Entry 7PBL (electron microscopy, 3.20 A resolution); this record covers chains C and D of the 9 polymer chains in the assembly.

# Chain C (and D)
Molecule: Holliday junction ATP-dependent DNA helicase RuvB
Organism: Streptococcus thermophilus
Notes: EC 3.6.4.12; chain D of this document is another copy of the same molecule, construct and numbering; everything in this record applies to it too
Reference sequence: A0A2U2MES7 (A0A2U2MES7_STRTR); residue numbers follow UniProt; this construct covers 19-333
Chain sequence (315 residues; row label = number of the first residue in the row):
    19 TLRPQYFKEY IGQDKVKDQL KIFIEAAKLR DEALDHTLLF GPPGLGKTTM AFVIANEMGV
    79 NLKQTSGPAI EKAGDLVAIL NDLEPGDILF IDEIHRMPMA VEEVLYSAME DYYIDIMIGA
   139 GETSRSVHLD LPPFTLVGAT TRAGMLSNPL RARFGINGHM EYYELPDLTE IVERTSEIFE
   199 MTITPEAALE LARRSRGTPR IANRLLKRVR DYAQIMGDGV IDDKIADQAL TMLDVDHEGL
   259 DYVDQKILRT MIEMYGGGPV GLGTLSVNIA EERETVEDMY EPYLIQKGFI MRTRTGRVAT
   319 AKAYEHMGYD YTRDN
Unresolved in the structure: 137-140, 332-333 (chain D: 332-333)
Bound ions: Mg2+: Thr66 (together with ATP-gamma-S)
Small-molecule neighbours: ATP-gamma-S (AGS; phosphothiophosphoric acid-adenylate ester): Leu20, Arg21, Pro22, Tyr28, Ile29, Pro61, Gly62, Leu63, Gly64, Lys65, Thr66, Thr67, Thr159, Tyr181, Ile189, Pro217, Arg218, Asn221
Reported in the primary citation:
  - binding site for random DNA sequence: Arg310, Arg312, Arg315
  - binding site for ATP-gamma-S: Arg21, Lys65, Arg171, Arg218
  - contacts within the chain: Leu20-Thr193 (hydrophobic contact)
  - binding site for the ligand ADP: Arg21

# Interface between chain C and chain D
Contacting residue pairs (27; chain C residue first):
  Gln37(C) - Met250(D)
  Gln37(C) - Leu251(D)
  Phe41(C) - Arg226(D)
  Phe41(C) - Asp229(D)
  Ala44(C) - Asp229(D)
  Ala44(C) - Gln232(D)
  Arg48(C) - Arg228(D)
  Arg48(C) - Asp229(D)  salt bridge
  Arg48(C) - Gln232(D)
  Asp53(C) - Arg226(D)  salt bridge
  Glu121(C) - Arg114(D)  salt bridge
  Glu128(C) - Arg218(D)  salt bridge
  Arg160(C) - Glu290(D)  salt bridge
  Ala161(C) - Met297(D)  hydrophobic
  Gly162(C) - Thr293(D)  hydrogen bond (backbone-side chain)
  Gly162(C) - Asp296(D)
  Arg169(C) - Met297(D)
  Ala170(C) - Arg218(D)
  Phe172(C) - Arg222(D)
  Gly173(C) - Arg222(D)
  Gly173(C) - Arg226(D)  hydrogen bond (backbone-side chain)
  His177(C) - Glu289(D)  salt bridge
  Glu179(C) - Tyr260(D)
  Gln304(C) - Val285(D)  hydrogen bond (side chain-backbone)
  Gln304(C) - Ala288(D)
  Arg310(C) - Tyr273(D)
  Arg310(C) - Thr282(D)  hydrogen bond
Interface residues without a listed pair, chain C (29 interface residues in all): Lys33, Ile40, Glu43, Leu47, Phe58, Thr159, Arg171, Ile174, Ile303, Met309, Arg312
Interface residues without a listed pair, chain D (29 interface residues in all): Tyr230, Ile233, Met234, Val261, Met272, Gly281, Asn286, Glu292, Tyr298, Thr313

# Summary
Chain C and chain D each contribute 29 residues to their interface; the contacts include 4 hydrogen bonds and
6 salt bridges. Polar pairs include Arg48(C)-Asp229(D), Asp53(C)-Arg226(D) and Glu121(C)-Arg114(D). From the
paper: a binding site for ATP-gamma-S at Arg21(C), Lys65(C) and Arg171(C) among others; a binding site for
random DNA sequence at Arg310(C), Arg312(C) and Arg315(C).
Chain C and chain D are both Holliday junction ATP-dependent DNA helicase RuvB (Streptococcus thermophilus);
the structure, RuvAB branch migration motor complexed to the Holliday junction - RuvB AAA+ state s1 [t2
dataset], was determined by electron microscopy, deposited together with 7PBM, 7PBN, 7PBO, 7PBP, 7PBQ, 7PBR
and 3 further entries.
